8JQM - chains b and a of the 8 polymer chains in the assembly; structure by electron microscopy, 2.80 A resolution.

== Chain b (and a) ==
Name: Non-structural protein 1
From: Zika virus
Notes: chain a of this document is another copy of the same molecule, construct and numbering; everything in this record applies to it too
UniProtKB: A0A7U3RUT3 (A0A7U3RUT3_ZIKV); residues 3-354 here correspond to UniProt positions 797-1148 (UniProt number = residue number + 794)
Sequence (358 residues; row label = number of the first residue in the row; numbers below 1 keep their minus sign (His-3 is residue -3)):
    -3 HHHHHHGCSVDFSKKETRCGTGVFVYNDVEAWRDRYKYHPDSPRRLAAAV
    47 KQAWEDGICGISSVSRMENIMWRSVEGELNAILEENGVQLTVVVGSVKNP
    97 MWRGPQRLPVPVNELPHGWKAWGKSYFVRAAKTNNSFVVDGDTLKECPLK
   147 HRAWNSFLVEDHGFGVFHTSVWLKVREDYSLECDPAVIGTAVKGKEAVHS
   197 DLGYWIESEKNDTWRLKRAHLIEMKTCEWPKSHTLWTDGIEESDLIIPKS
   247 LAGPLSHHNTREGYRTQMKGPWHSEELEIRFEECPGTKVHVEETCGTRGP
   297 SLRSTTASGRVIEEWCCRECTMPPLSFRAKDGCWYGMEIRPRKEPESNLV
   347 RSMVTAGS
Not modelled in the structure: -3 to 0, 27-33, 113-121, 161-164, 353-354 (chain a: -3 to 0, 27-33, 114-123, 160-164, 353-354)
Differences from the reference sequence: expression tag (-3 to 2)
Disulfides: Cys4-Cys15, Cys55-Cys143, Cys179-Cys223, Cys280-Cys329, Cys291-Cys312, Cys313-Cys316

== Interface between chain b and chain a ==
Pairs across the interface (4):
  His2(b) with Thr13(a)
  Thr13(b) with His2(a)
  Cys15(b) with His2(a); Cys15(a), hydrophobic
Interface residues without a listed pair, chain b (5 interface residues in all): Gly3, Cys4
Interface residues without a listed pair, chain a (5 interface residues in all): Gly3, Cys4

== In short ==
The chain b/chain a interface involves 5 residues from each chain.
Both chains are Non-structural protein 1 (Zika virus). Entry 8JQM (CryoEM structure of sNS1 complexed with Fab
4F10) was determined by electron microscopy, deposited together with 8JKF.
